Entry 4FQC (X-ray diffraction, 2.40 A resolution); this record covers chains H and L.

Chain H:
Protein: Fab heavy chain
From: Homo sapiens
Notes: antibody fragment or engineered binder
Sequence (244 residues; numbered 1 to 225 plus 19 insertion-coded residues; the number before each row is that of its first residue; a row labelled like 82A-82C holds insertion residues (82A, then the next letters in order)):
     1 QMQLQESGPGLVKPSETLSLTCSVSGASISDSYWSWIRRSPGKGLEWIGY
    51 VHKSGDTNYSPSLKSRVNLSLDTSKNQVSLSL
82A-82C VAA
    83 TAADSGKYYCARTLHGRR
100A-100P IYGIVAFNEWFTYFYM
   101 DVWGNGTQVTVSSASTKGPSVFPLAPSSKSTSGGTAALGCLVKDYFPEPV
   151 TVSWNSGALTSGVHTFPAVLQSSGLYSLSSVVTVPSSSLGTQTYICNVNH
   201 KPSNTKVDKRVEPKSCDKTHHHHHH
Not modelled in the structure: 127-131, 214-225
Cystine bridges: Cys22-Cys92, Cys140-Cys196
Covalent attachments: glycan linked to Asn105
Small-molecule neighbours: tris(hydroxyethyl)aminomethane (TAM): Tyr145, Glu148, Pro149, Val150, Thr165, Phe166, Pro167, Ala168, Leu178
From the paper describing this entry:
  - post-translational modification sites: Asn105
  - binding site for N-acetyl-alpha-neuraminic acid: Asp31, Ser32, His97
  - binding site for beta-D-galactopyranose: Lys53
  - binding site for N-acetylglucosamine: Ser54
  - binding site for alpha-D-mannopyranose: Asn58
  - specificity-determining residues: Asp56 (proposed by the authors, not directly observed)

Chain L:
Protein: Fab light chain
From: Homo sapiens
Notes: antibody fragment or engineered binder
Sequence (211 residues; numbered 9 to 213 plus 6 insertion-coded residues; the number before each row is that of its first residue; a row labelled like 66A-66C holds insertion residues (66A, then the next letters in order)):
     9 SDISVAPGETARISCGEKSLGSRAVQWYQHRAGQAPSLIIYNNQDRPSGI
    59 PERFSGSP
66A-66C DSP
    67 FGTTATLTITSVEAGDEADYYCHIWDSRV
95A-95C PTK
    96 WVFGGGTTLTVLGQPKAAPSVTLFPPSSEELQANKATLVCLISDFYPGAV
   146 TVAWKADSSPVKAGVETTTPSKQSNNKYAASSYLSLTPEQWKSHRSYSCQ
   196 VTHEGSTVEKTVAPTECS
Not modelled in the structure: 9, 210-213
Cystine bridges: Cys23-Cys88, Cys135-Cys194

Interface between chain H and chain L:
Contacting residue pairs - 78 pairs, chain H then chain L:
  Ile37(H) - Phe98(L)  hydrophobic
  Arg39(H) - His38(L)  hydrogen bond
  Arg39(H) - Tyr87(L)  hydrogen bond
  Pro41(H) - Lys157(L)
  Gly42(H) - Lys157(L)  hydrogen bond (backbone-side chain)
  Leu45(H) - Val97(L)
  Leu45(H) - Phe98(L)  hydrogen bond (backbone-backbone)
  Glu46(H) - Trp96(L)
  Trp47(H) - His89(L)
  Trp47(H) - Trp91(L)  hydrophobic
  Trp47(H) - Lys95C(L)
  Trp47(H) - Trp96(L)  hydrogen bond (backbone-backbone)
  Trp47(H) - Phe98(L)
  Gly49(H) - Trp96(L)
  Asn58(H) - Trp96(L)
  Tyr59(H) - Trp96(L)
  Ser60(H) - Trp96(L)
  Pro61(H) - Trp96(L)
  Tyr91(H) - His38(L)
  Tyr91(H) - Pro44(L)
  Arg100(H) - Arg31(L)  hydrogen bond (side chain-backbone)
  Arg100(H) - Asp66A(L)  salt bridge
  Tyr100B(H) - Ser30(L)
  Tyr100B(H) - Ser93(L)
  Phe100K(H) - Ser30(L)
  Phe100K(H) - Trp91(L)
  Phe100K(H) - Ser93(L)
  Thr100L(H) - Trp91(L)
  Tyr100M(H) - Ala32(L)  hydrophobic
  Tyr100M(H) - Gln34(L)
  Tyr100M(H) - Asn50(L)
  Tyr100M(H) - Trp91(L)  hydrophobic
  Phe100N(H) - Trp91(L)
  Tyr100O(H) - Gln34(L)
  Tyr100O(H) - Tyr36(L)
  Tyr100O(H) - Leu46(L)  hydrophobic
  Tyr100O(H) - Tyr49(L)
  Met100P(H) - Tyr36(L)  hydrogen bond (backbone-side chain)
  Met100P(H) - Leu46(L)
  Met100P(H) - Phe98(L)  hydrophobic
  Trp103(H) - Tyr36(L)
  Trp103(H) - Ala43(L)
  Trp103(H) - Pro44(L)  hydrophobic
  Trp103(H) - Phe98(L)  hydrophobic
  Gly104(H) - Ala43(L)
  Asn105(H) - Ala43(L)
  Phe122(H) - Ser122(L)
  Phe122(H) - Glu124(L)
  Phe122(H) - Glu125(L)
  Pro123(H) - Ser122(L)
  Pro123(H) - Glu124(L)
  Leu124(H) - Phe119(L)
  Ala125(H) - Phe119(L)
  Ala137(H) - Phe119(L)
  Leu141(H) - Tyr178(L)  hydrophobic
  Lys143(H) - Glu125(L)  salt bridge
  Lys143(H) - Lys130(L)
  Lys143(H) - Thr132(L)
  His164(H) - Gln168(L)
  His164(H) - Ala174(L)
  Phe166(H) - Leu136(L)  hydrophobic
  Phe166(H) - Ile137(L)
  Phe166(H) - Ala175(L)
  Pro167(H) - Thr163(L)
  Pro167(H) - Ser166(L)
  Pro167(H) - Ser176(L)
  Ala168(H) - Thr163(L)
  Val169(H) - Glu161(L)
  Val169(H) - Thr163(L)
  Val169(H) - Tyr178(L)  hydrophobic
  Gln171(H) - Glu161(L)
  Ser172(H) - Glu161(L)  hydrogen bond (backbone-side chain)
  Ser177(H) - Tyr178(L)
  Leu178(H) - Tyr178(L)
  Ser179(H) - Val134(L)
  Ser179(H) - Leu136(L)
  Ser179(H) - Tyr178(L)  hydrogen bond
  Val181(H) - Leu136(L)  hydrophobic
Interface residues without a listed pair, chain H (47 interface residues in all): Ile48, Tyr50, Asp101, Leu138, Leu170
Interface residues without a listed pair, chain L (44 interface residues in all): Asn51, Asp92, Thr95B, Thr117, Ser138, Thr162

Overview:
The interface between chain H and chain L involves 47 residues on one side and 44 on the other, with 9
hydrogen bonds and 2 salt bridges. Among the polar pairs are Arg100(H)-Asp66A(L), Lys143(H)-Glu125(L) and
Arg39(H)-His38(L). The paper reports a binding site for N-acetyl-alpha-neuraminic acid at Asp31(H), Ser32(H)
and His97(H); a binding site for beta-D-galactopyranose at Lys53(H).
Chain H is Fab heavy chain and chain L is Fab light chain, both from Homo sapiens; the structure, Crystal
Structure of PGT121 Fab Bound to a complex-type sialylated N-glycan, was determined by X-ray diffraction (same
publication as 4FQ1 and 4FQ2).
